4WHP - chains F and B of the 6 polymer chains in the assembly; structure by X-ray diffraction, 1.54 A resolution.

Chain F:
Name: Protocatechuate 3,4-dioxygenase beta chain
From: Pseudomonas putida
Notes: EC 1.13.11.3
UniProt: P00437 (PCXB_PSEPU); residues 301-538 here correspond to UniProt positions 2-239 (UniProt number = residue number - 299)
Sequence (238 residues; row label = number of the first residue in the row):
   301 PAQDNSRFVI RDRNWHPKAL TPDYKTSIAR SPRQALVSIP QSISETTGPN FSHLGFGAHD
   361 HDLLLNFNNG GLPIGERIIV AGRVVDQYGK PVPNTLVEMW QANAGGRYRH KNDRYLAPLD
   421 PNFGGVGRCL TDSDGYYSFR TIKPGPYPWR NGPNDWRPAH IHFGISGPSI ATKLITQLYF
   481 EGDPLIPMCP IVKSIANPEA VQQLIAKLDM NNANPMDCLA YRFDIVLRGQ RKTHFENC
Disordered / not traced: 538
Metal / ion sites: Fe ion: Tyr408, Tyr447, His460, His462

Chain B:
Name: Protocatechuate 3,4-dioxygenase beta chain
From: Pseudomonas putida
Notes: EC 1.13.11.3
UniProt: P00437 (PCXB_PSEPU); residues 301-538 here correspond to UniProt positions 2-239 (UniProt number = residue number - 299)
Sequence (238 residues; numbered 301 to 538; the number before each row is that of its first residue):
   301 PAQDNSRFVI RDRNWHPKAL TPDYKTSIAR SPRQALVSIP QSISETTGPN FSHLGFGAHD
   361 HDLLLNFNNG GLPIGERIIV AGRVVDQYGK PVPNTLVEMW QANAGGRYRH KNDRYLAPLD
   421 PNFGGVGRCL TDSDGYYSFR TIKPGPYPWR NGPNDWRPAH IHFGISGPSI ATKLITQLYF
   481 EGDPLIPMCP IVKSIANPEA VQQLIAKLDM NNANPMDCLA YRFDIVLRGQ RKTHFENC
Modified / non-standard residues: Met488 (S-oxymethionine; MHO)
Metal / ion sites: Fe ion: Tyr408, Tyr447, His460, His462

How chain F and chain B interact:
Residue-residue contacts (12; chain F residue first):
  Asp323(F) with Asn314(B), hydrogen bond; Lys318(B), salt bridge
  Lys325(F) with Ala335(B); Leu336(B), hydrogen bond (side chain-backbone); Ser338(B), hydrogen bond
  Ile328(F) with Arg333(B); Ala335(B), hydrophobic
  Asn451(F) with Ser338(B), hydrogen bond (backbone-side chain)
  Gly452(F) with Ser338(B)
  Pro453(F) with Ile310(B), hydrophobic; Ser338(B)
  Asn454(F) with Ile310(B)

Overview:
Chain F and chain B each contribute 7 residues to their interface, with 4 hydrogen bonds and 1 salt bridge.
Among the polar pairs are Asp323(F)-Lys318(B), Asp323(F)-Asn314(B) and Lys325(F)-Leu336(B). The Fe ion site is
built by Tyr408(F), Tyr447(F), His460(F) and His462(F).
Here chain F is Protocatechuate 3,4-dioxygenase beta chain and chain B is Protocatechuate 3,4-dioxygenase beta
chain, both from Pseudomonas putida. Entry 4WHP (Resting Protocatechuate 3,4-dioxygenase (pseudomonas putida)
at pH 6.5) was determined by X-ray diffraction (same publication as 4WHO, 4WHR and 4WHS).
